PDB entry 5A6W | X-ray diffraction, 1.60 A resolution | chains B and C of the 3 polymer chains in the assembly

Chain B:
Molecule: Resistance protein pikp-1
From: Oryza sativa
Notes: fragment: pikp-hma
UniProtKB: E9KPB5 (E9KPB5_ORYSJ); numbering as in UniProt (aligned over 186-258)
Sequence (75 residues; each row starts with the number of its first residue):
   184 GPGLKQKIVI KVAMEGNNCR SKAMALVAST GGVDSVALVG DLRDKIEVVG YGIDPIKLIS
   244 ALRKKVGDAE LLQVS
Disordered / not traced: 199-200
Sequence notes: expression tag (184-185)
What the authors report for this chain:
  - specificity-determining residues: Asp217 (proposed by the authors, not directly observed)

Chain C:
Molecule: Avr-pik protein
From: Magnaporthe oryzae
Notes: fragment: avr-pikd
UniProtKB: C4B8B8 (C4B8B8_MAGOR); residue numbers follow UniProt; this construct covers 22-113
Sequence (93 residues; row label = number of the first residue in the row):
    21 METGNKYIEK RAIDLSRERD PNFFDHPGIP VPECFWFMFK NNVRQDAGTC YSSWKMDMKV
    81 GPNWVHIKSD DNCNLSGDFP PGWIVLGKKR PGF
Disordered / not traced: 21-30
Sequence notes: expression tag (21)
Disulfide bonds: Cys54-Cys93
What the authors report for this chain:
  - contacts within the chain: Glu38-Arg64 (hydrogen bond), Arg39-Arg64 (backbone contact), Asp45-Arg110 (salt bridge), Cys54-Cys70
  - mutagenesis - P47A/G48D (83 +/- 16 nM), A67D: decreased binding to Resistance protein pikp-1 (chain B)
  - mutagenesis - I49E: unchanged signaling
  - mutagenesis - A67D: abolished signaling in response to Pikp-1 and Pikp-2
  - mutagenesis - H46E, R64A, D66R: abolished signaling in response to K60 (Pikp) cultivar
  - mutagenesis - P47A/G48D, A67D: unchanged signaling in response to K60 (Pikp) cultivar
  - mutagenesis - I49E: decreased signaling in response to K60 (Pikp)

Chain B / chain C interface:
Pairs across the interface - 34 pairs, chain B then chain C:
  Gly184(B) with Tyr71(C); Trp74(C)
  Pro185(B) with Tyr71(C); Trp74(C)
  Lys188(B) with Ile49(C)
  Lys190(B) with Ile49(C)
  Ser218(B) with His46(C), hydrogen bond
  Ala220(B) with Phe44(C), hydrophobic
  Val222(B) with Asn42(C)
  Gly223(B) with Asn42(C), hydrogen bond (backbone-side chain); Asp66(C)
  Asp224(B) with Arg39(C), salt bridge; Asn42(C); Arg64(C), salt bridge; Asp66(C), hydrogen bond (backbone-side chain)
  Arg226(B) with Asn42(C)
  Lys228(B) with Asp66(C), salt bridge
  Glu230(B) with Phe44(C); His46(C), salt bridge
  Val232(B) with His46(C); Ile49(C), hydrophobic
  Glu253(B) with Lys79(C), salt bridge
  Leu254(B) with Trp84(C)
  Leu255(B) with Met78(C); Lys79(C), hydrogen bond (backbone-backbone); Trp84(C)
  Gln256(B) with Met76(C); Asp77(C); Met78(C); Trp84(C)
  Val257(B) with Met76(C); Asp77(C), hydrogen bond (backbone-backbone)
  Ser258(B) with Trp74(C), hydrogen bond (backbone-side chain); Met76(C)
Interface residues without a listed pair, chain B (20 interface residues in all): Leu221
Interface residues without a listed pair, chain C (21 interface residues in all): Phe43, Pro50, Trp56, Gln65, Ala67, Thr69, Lys75
The authors on this interface:
  - residue pairs: Ser218(B)-His46(C) (hydrogen bond), Asp224(B)-Arg64(C) (salt bridge), Asp224(B)-Asp66(C) (backbone contact), Lys228(B)-Asp66(C) (hydrogen bond), Glu230(B)-His46(C) (salt bridge), Val232(B)-His46(C) (hydrophobic contact), Glu253(B)-Lys79(C) (hydrogen bond), Ala67(C)-Asp224(B)
  - hot spots on chain C (mutagenesis) - H46E: abolished binding to Resistance protein pikp-1 (chain B)
  - hot spots on chain C (mutagenesis) - I49E (99 +/- 18 nM): decreased binding to Resistance protein pikp-1 (chain B)

In short:
20 residues of chain B and 21 residues of chain C are in contact; the contacts include 6 hydrogen bonds and 5
salt bridges. Among the polar pairs are Asp224(B)-Arg39(C), Asp224(B)-Arg64(C) and Lys228(B)-Asp66(C). The
paper describes hydrogen bonds between Ser218(B) and His46(C), Lys228(B) and Asp66(C) and Glu253(B) and
Lys79(C); salt bridges between Asp224(B) and Arg64(C) and Glu230(B) and His46(C); a backbone contact between
Asp224(B) and Asp66(C). The paper reports that P47A/G48D, A67D and I49E of chain C reduce binding to
Resistance protein pikp-1 (chain B); the specificity determinant Asp217(B); 6 substitutions were tested in
all.
Here chain B is Resistance protein pikp-1 (Oryza sativa) and chain C is Avr-pik protein (Magnaporthe oryzae).
Entry 5A6W (Complex of rice blast (Magnaporthe oryzae) effector protein AVR-PikD with the HMA domain of Pikp1
from ...) was determined by X-ray diffraction (same publication as 5A6P).
